Entry 6H31 (X-ray diffraction, 2.30 A resolution); this record covers chains A and B.

[Chain A (and B)]
Molecule: DUF2338 domain-containing protein
Organism: Staphylococcus aureus
Notes: chain B of this document is another copy of the same molecule, construct and numbering; everything in this record applies to it too
UniProt: A0A1K7Y513 (A0A1K7Y513_STAAU); residues 1-433 here = UniProt positions 1-433
Amino-acid sequence (441 residues; row label = number of the first residue in the row):
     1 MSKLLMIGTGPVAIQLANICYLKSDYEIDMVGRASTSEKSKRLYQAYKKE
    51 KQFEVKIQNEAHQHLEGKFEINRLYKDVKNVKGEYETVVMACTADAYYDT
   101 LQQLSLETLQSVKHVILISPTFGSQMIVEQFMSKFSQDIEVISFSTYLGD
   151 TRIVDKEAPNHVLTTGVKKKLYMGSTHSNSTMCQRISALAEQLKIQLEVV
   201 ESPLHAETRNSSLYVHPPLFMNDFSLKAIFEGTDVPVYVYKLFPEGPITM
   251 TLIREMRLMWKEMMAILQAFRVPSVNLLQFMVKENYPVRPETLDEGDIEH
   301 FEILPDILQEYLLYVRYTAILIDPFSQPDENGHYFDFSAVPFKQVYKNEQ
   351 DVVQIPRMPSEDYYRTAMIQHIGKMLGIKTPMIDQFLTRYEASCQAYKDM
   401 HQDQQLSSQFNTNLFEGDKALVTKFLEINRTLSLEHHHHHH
Unresolved in the structure: 1, 430-441
Sequence notes: expression tag (434-441)
Residues lining bound ligands: nonaethylene glycol (2PE): Leu4, Leu16, Cys20, Ser24, Tyr26, Val89, Ile116, Ile118, Phe144, Leu148, Leu171, Met182, Arg185, Ile186, Leu189, Ala190, Leu193, Ile195

[Chain A / chain B interface]
Contacting residue pairs (55; chain A residue first):
  Val235(A) with Pro328(B), hydrophobic; Asp329(B); Gly332(B)
  Pro236(A) with Glu330(B); Asn331(B); Gly332(B)
  Tyr238(A) with Asn331(B), hydrogen bond (side chain-backbone)
  Leu242(A) with Thr318(B)
  Phe243(A) with Arg289(B); Glu291(B)
  Pro244(A) with Arg289(B); Pro324(B); Tyr334(B)
  Glu245(A) with Ile322(B); Tyr334(B)
  Thr249(A) with Glu291(B)
  Met250(A) with Tyr311(B), hydrophobic; Leu312(B), hydrophobic; Val315(B), hydrophobic
  Ile253(A) with Tyr311(B)
  Arg289(A) with Phe243(B); Pro244(B)
  Glu291(A) with Phe243(B); Thr249(B)
  Leu293(A) with Met250(B), hydrophobic
  Ile307(A) with Leu308(B), hydrophobic; Tyr311(B), hydrophobic
  Leu308(A) with Ile307(B), hydrophobic
  Glu310(A) with Tyr311(B)
  Tyr311(A) with Met250(B), hydrophobic; Ile253(B); Glu310(B); Tyr311(B), hydrophobic; Tyr314(B)
  Leu312(A) with Met250(B), hydrophobic
  Tyr314(A) with Tyr311(B); Tyr314(B), hydrophobic; Val315(B), hydrophobic; Thr318(B), hydrogen bond
  Val315(A) with Met250(B), hydrophobic; Tyr314(B), hydrophobic
  Thr318(A) with Leu242(B); Tyr314(B), hydrogen bond; Thr318(B)
  Ile322(A) with Glu245(B)
  Pro324(A) with Pro244(B)
  Pro328(A) with Val235(B), hydrophobic
  Asp329(A) with Val235(B)
  Glu330(A) with Pro236(B)
  Asn331(A) with Pro236(B); Tyr238(B), hydrogen bond (backbone-side chain)
  Gly332(A) with Val235(B); Pro236(B)
  Tyr334(A) with Pro244(B); Glu245(B)
Interface residues without a listed pair, chain A (32 interface residues in all): Thr292, His333, Asp336
Interface residues without a listed pair, chain B (34 interface residues in all): Thr292, Leu293, Pro305, Leu321, His333, Asp336

[Overview]
32 residues of chain A face 34 of chain B across their interface; the contacts include 4 hydrogen bonds. Among
the polar pairs are Tyr238(A)-Asn331(B) and Tyr314(A)-Thr318(B). Ligands of chain A: nonaethylene glycol.
Both chains are DUF2338 domain-containing protein (Staphylococcus aureus). Entry 6H31 (Staphylopine
dehydrogenase in the apo state) was determined by X-ray diffraction, deposited together with 6GMZ and 6H3D.
